PDB entry 8QT1 | X-ray diffraction, 1.55 A resolution | chains A and B

# Chain A
Molecule: NAD-dependent protein deacetylase sirtuin-2
From: Homo sapiens
Notes: EC 3.5.1.-
Reference sequence: Q8IXJ6 (SIR2_HUMAN); residue numbers follow UniProt; this construct covers 56-356
Amino-acid sequence (304 residues; each row starts with the number of its first residue):
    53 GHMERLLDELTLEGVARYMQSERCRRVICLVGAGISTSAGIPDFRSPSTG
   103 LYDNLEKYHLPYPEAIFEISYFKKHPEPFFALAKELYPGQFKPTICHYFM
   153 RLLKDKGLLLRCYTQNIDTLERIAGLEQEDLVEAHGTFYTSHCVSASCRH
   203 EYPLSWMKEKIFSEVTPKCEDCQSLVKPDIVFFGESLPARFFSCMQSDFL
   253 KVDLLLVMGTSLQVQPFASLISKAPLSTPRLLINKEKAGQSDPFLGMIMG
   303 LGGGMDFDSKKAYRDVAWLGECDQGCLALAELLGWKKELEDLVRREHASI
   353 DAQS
Disordered / not traced: 53-55, 299-303, 356
Construct notes: expression tag (53-55)
Bound ions: Zn2+: Cys-195, Cys-200, Cys-221, Cys-224
Residues lining bound ligands: (2S)-2-dodecylsulfanylpropanoic acid (WU3): Phe-96, Arg-97, Leu-103, Phe-119, Phe-131, Ala-135, Leu-138, Tyr-139, Pro-140, Phe-143, Ile-169, Asp-170, His-187, Phe-190, Leu-206, Ile-232, Val-233, Phe-235
UniProt features mapped onto this chain:
  - active site: His-187 (Proton acceptor)
  - binding site (NAD(+)): Ala-85 to Thr-89, Asp-95 to Arg-97, Gln-167 to Asp-170, Thr-262, Ser-263, Asn-286 to Glu-288, Cys-324
  - binding site (Zn(2+)): Cys-195, Cys-200, Cys-221, Cys-224
  - modified residue (Phosphoserine): Ser-100, Ser-207
  - mutagenesis: Arg-97 (R97A: No effect on deacetylase activity), Ser-98 (S98A: Inhibits deacetylase activity), Ser-100 (S100A: Reduces deacetylase activity), Glu-116 (E116A: Reduces binding for the peptide inhibitor S2iL5), Glu-120 (E120A: Reduces binding for the peptide inhibitor S2iL5), Gln-167 (Q167A: Reduces deacetylase activity. Inhibits the block of entry to chromosome condensation and subsequent hyperploidy cell formation in response to mitotic stress ...), Asn-168 (N168A: Abolishes deacetylation of alpha-tubulin. Inhibits deacetylation of histone H3 at 'Lys-18' ...), Asp-170 (D170A/N: Reduces deacetylase activity), His-187 (H187Y/A: Inhibits deacetylase activity toward histone, alpha-tubulin, FZR1 and CDC20. No effect on CDK2-dependent phosphorylation ...), Phe-244 (F244A: Strongly reduces binding for the peptide inhibitor S2iL5), Gln-265 (Q265A: Reduces binding for the peptide inhibitor S2iL5), Ser-271 (S271A: Reduces binding for the peptide inhibitor S2iL5), 5 further mutagenesis entries in UniProt

# Chain B
Molecule: Peptide-based super-slow substrate TNFn-5
Amino-acid sequence (10 residues; numbered 1 to 10; the number before each row is that of its first residue):
     1 EALPKKXGGX
Disordered / not traced: 1-2
Modified positions: NIY (meta-nitro-tyrosine) at position 7; NH2 (amino group) at position 10
Glycans and other covalent adducts: (2S)-2-dodecylsulfanylpropanoic acid (WU3) linked to Lys-6

# How chain A and chain B interact
Contacting residue pairs (24):
  Arg-97(A) with Lys-6(B); Gly-8(B), hydrogen bond (side chain-backbone)
  His-187(A) with Lys-6(B)
  Val-233(A) with Lys-6(B), hydrogen bond (backbone-side chain)
  Phe-234(A) with Lys-6(B)
  Phe-235(A) with Lys-6(B); NIY_7(B); Gly-8(B)
  Gly-236(A) with Lys-5(B); Lys-6(B), hydrogen bond (backbone-backbone); NIY_7(B)
  Glu-237(A) with Lys-5(B); Lys-6(B), hydrogen bond (backbone-backbone)
  Ser-238(A) with Leu-3(B); Pro-4(B)
  Leu-239(A) with Leu-3(B); Pro-4(B), hydrogen bond (backbone-backbone); Lys-6(B)
  Ala-241(A) with Leu-3(B), hydrophobic
  Phe-244(A) with Pro-4(B), hydrophobic
  Gln-265(A) with NH2_10(B)
  Val-266(A) with NH2_10(B)
  Gln-267(A) with Gly-9(B); NH2_10(B)
Also at the interface, not in a pair above, chain A (15 interface residues in all): Pro-240

# In short
15 residues of chain A face 8 of chain B across their interface, with 5 hydrogen bonds. Among the polar pairs
are Arg-97(A)/Gly-8(B), Val-233(A)/Lys-6(B) and Gly-236(A)/Lys-6(B). Chain A binds
(2S)-2-dodecylsulfanylpropanoic acid. (2S)-2-dodecylsulfanylpropanoic acid is covalently linked to Lys-6(B).
Here chain A is NAD-dependent protein deacetylase sirtuin-2 (Homo sapiens) and chain B is Peptide-based
super-slow substrate TNFn-5. Entry 8QT1 (Crystal structure of human Sirt2 in complex with the super-slow
substrate TNFn-5) was determined by X-ray diffraction.
